Entry 8GF6 (electron microscopy, 3.10 A resolution); this record covers chains C and D of the 7 polymer chains in the assembly.

== Chain C (and D) ==
Molecule: Methyl-coenzyme M reductase subunit beta
From: Methanosarcina acetivorans C2A
Notes: chain D of this document is another copy of the same molecule, construct and numbering; everything in this record applies to it too
UniProtKB: Q8THG7 (Q8THG7_METAC); residues 1-434 here = UniProt positions 1-434
Sequence (434 residues; row label = number of the first residue in the row):
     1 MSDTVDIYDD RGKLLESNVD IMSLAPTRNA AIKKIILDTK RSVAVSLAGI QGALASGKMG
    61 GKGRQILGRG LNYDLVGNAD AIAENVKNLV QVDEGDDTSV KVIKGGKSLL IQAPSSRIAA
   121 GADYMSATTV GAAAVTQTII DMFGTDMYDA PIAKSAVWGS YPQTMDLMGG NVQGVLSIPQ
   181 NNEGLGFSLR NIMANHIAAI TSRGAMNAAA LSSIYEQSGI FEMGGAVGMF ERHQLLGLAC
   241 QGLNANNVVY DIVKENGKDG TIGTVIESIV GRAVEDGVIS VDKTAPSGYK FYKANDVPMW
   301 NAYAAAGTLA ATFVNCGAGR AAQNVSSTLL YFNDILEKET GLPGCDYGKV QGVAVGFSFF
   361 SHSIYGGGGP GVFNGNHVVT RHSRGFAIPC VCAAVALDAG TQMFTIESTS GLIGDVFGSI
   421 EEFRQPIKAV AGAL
Not modelled in the structure: 1, 434 (chain D: 1, 433-434)

== How chain C and chain D interact ==
Contacting residue pairs (70):
  Pro26(C) - Ala120(D)
  Thr27(C) - Val92(D)
  Thr27(C) - Ser116(D)
  Thr27(C) - Ala120(D)
  Arg28(C) - Val92(D)  hydrogen bond (side chain-backbone)
  Arg28(C) - Asp93(D)  salt bridge
  Lys33(C) - Ser116(D)
  Ile36(C) - Ala119(D)
  Ile36(C) - Ala120(D)
  Lys40(C) - Gly121(D)  hydrogen bond (side chain-backbone)
  Lys40(C) - Ala122(D)
  Val92(C) - Thr27(D)
  Val92(C) - Arg28(D)  hydrogen bond (backbone-side chain)
  Asp93(C) - Arg28(D)  salt bridge
  Ser116(C) - Thr27(D)
  Arg117(C) - Phe221(D)
  Ala119(C) - Ile36(D)
  Ala120(C) - Pro26(D)
  Ala120(C) - Thr27(D)
  Ala120(C) - Ile36(D)
  Ala120(C) - Leu189(D)
  Gly121(C) - Lys40(D)  hydrogen bond (backbone-side chain)
  Gly121(C) - Glu222(D)
  Ala122(C) - Asp123(D)
  Ala122(C) - Tyr124(D)  hydrogen bond (backbone-backbone)
  Ala122(C) - Ser188(D)
  Ala122(C) - Glu222(D)  hydrogen bond (backbone-side chain)
  Asp123(C) - Ala122(D)
  Asp123(C) - Asp123(D)
  Asp123(C) - Ser188(D)
  Asp123(C) - Glu222(D)  hydrogen bond (backbone-side chain)
  Tyr124(C) - Ala122(D)
  Met125(C) - Leu185(D)  hydrophobic
  Ser126(C) - Glu222(D)
  Thr129(C) - Leu185(D)
  Thr129(C) - Glu222(D)  hydrogen bond (side chain-backbone)
  Thr129(C) - Met223(D)
  Thr129(C) - Gly224(D)
  Val130(C) - Gly224(D)
  Val130(C) - Val227(D)  hydrophobic
  Ala133(C) - Gly224(D)
  Ala133(C) - Val227(D)  hydrophobic
  Tyr161(C) - Leu185(D)  hydrogen bond (side chain-backbone)
  Met165(C) - Leu185(D)
  Leu167(C) - Leu185(D)  hydrophobic
  Pro179(C) - Pro179(D)  hydrophobic
  Pro179(C) - Gln180(D)
  Gln180(C) - Pro179(D)
  Gln180(C) - Gln180(D)
  Gln180(C) - Asn182(D)
  Asn182(C) - Gln180(D)
  Gly184(C) - Gln180(D)
  Leu185(C) - Met125(D)  hydrophobic
  Leu185(C) - Tyr161(D)  hydrogen bond (backbone-side chain)
  Leu185(C) - Met165(D)
  Leu185(C) - Leu167(D)  hydrophobic
  Leu185(C) - Gln180(D)
  Ser188(C) - Ala122(D)
  Leu189(C) - Ala122(D)  hydrophobic
  Glu222(C) - Gly121(D)
  Glu222(C) - Ala122(D)  hydrogen bond (side chain-backbone)
  Glu222(C) - Asp123(D)  hydrogen bond (side chain-backbone)
  Glu222(C) - Ser126(D)
  Glu222(C) - Thr129(D)  hydrogen bond (backbone-side chain)
  Met223(C) - Thr129(D)
  Gly224(C) - Thr129(D)
  Gly224(C) - Val130(D)
  Gly224(C) - Ala133(D)
  Val227(C) - Ala133(D)  hydrophobic
  Val227(C) - Gln137(D)
Other interface residues (no listed pair), chain C (43 interface residues in all): Leu89, Ile118, Ile178, Ser218, Phe221, Ala226, Gly228, Met229
Other interface residues (no listed pair), chain D (43 interface residues in all): Lys33, Leu89, Arg117, Ile118, Trp158, Gly184, Ser218, Ala226, Gly228

== Overview ==
Chain C and chain D each contribute 43 residues to their interface; the contacts include 13 hydrogen bonds and
2 salt bridges. Polar pairs include Arg28(C)-Asp93(D), Arg28(C)-Val92(D) and Lys40(C)-Gly121(D).
Chain C and chain D are both Methyl-coenzyme M reductase subunit beta (Methanosarcina acetivorans C2A); the
structure, Apo-apo MCR assembly intermediate, was determined by electron microscopy together with 8GF5 from
the same study.
